Entry 8ID3 (electron microscopy, 3.10 A resolution); this record covers chains A and R of the 5 polymer chains in the assembly.

# Chain A
Molecule: Guanine nucleotide-binding protein G(i) subunit alpha-1
Organism: Homo sapiens
UniProtKB: P63096 (GNAI1_HUMAN); residue numbers follow UniProt; this construct covers 1-354
Amino-acid sequence (354 residues; row label = number of the first residue in the row):
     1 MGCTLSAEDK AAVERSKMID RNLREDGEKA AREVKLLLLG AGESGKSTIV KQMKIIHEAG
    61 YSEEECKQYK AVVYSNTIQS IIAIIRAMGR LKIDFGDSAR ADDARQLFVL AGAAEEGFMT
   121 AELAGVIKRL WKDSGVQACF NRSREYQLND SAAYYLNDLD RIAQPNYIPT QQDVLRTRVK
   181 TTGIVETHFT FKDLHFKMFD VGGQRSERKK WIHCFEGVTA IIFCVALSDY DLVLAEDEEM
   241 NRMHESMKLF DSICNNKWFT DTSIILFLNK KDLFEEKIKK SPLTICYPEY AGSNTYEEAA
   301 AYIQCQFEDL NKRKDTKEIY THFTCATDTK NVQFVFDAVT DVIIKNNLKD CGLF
Unresolved in the structure: 1, 54-181
UniProt features mapped onto this chain:
  - region: Lys-35 to Thr-48 (G1 motif), Asp-173 to Thr-181 (G2 motif), Phe-196 to Arg-205 (G3 motif), Ile-265 to Asp-272 (G4 motif), Thr-324 to Thr-329 (G5 motif)
  - binding site (GTP): Glu-43 to Thr-48, Ser-151, Leu-175 to Thr-181, Asp-200 to Gln-204, Asn-269 to Asp-272, Ala-326
  - binding site (Mg(2+)): Ser-47, Thr-181
  - modified residue: Arg-178 (ADP-ribosylarginine), Gln-204 (Deamidated glutamine), Cys-351 (ADP-ribosylcysteine)
  - lipidation: Gly-2 (N-myristoyl glycine), Cys-3 (S-palmitoyl cysteine)
  - natural variant: Gly-40 (G40C: In NEDHISB; G40R: In NEDHISB), Gly-45 (G45D: In NEDHISB), Thr-48 (T48I: In NEDHISB; T48K: In NEDHISB), Gln-52 (Q52P: In NEDHISB), Ser-75 (deletion: In NEDHISB; uncertain significance), Gln-172 (deletion: In NEDHISB), Asp-173 (D173V: In NEDHISB), Glu-186 to Phe-189 (deletion: In NEDHISB; uncertain significance), Cys-224 (C224Y: In NEDHISB), Lys-270 (K270N: In NEDHISB; K270R: In NEDHISB), Asp-272 (D272G: In NEDHISB), Ala-326 (A326P: In NEDHISB), 1 further natural variant entry in UniProt
  - mutagenesis: Gly-42 (G42R: Abolishes switch to an activated conformation and dissociation from beta and gamma subunits upon GTP binding. Abolishes interaction with RGS family members), Glu-116 (E116L: Enhances interaction (inactive GDP-bound) with RGS14), Gln-147 (Q147L: Enhances interaction (inactive GDP-bound) with RGS14), Glu-245 (E245L: Enhances interaction (inactive GDP-bound) with RGS14)

# Chain R
Molecule: Free fatty acid receptor 4
Organism: Homo sapiens
UniProtKB: Q5NUL3 (FFAR4_HUMAN); residues 1-361 here = UniProt positions 1-361
Amino-acid sequence (361 residues; numbered 1 to 361; the number before each row is that of its first residue):
     1 MSPECARAAG DAPLRSLEQA NRTRFPFFSD VKGDHRLVLA AVETTVLVLI FAVSLLGNVC
    61 ALVLVARRRR RGATACLVLN LFCADLLFIS AIPLVLAVRW TEAWLLGPVA CHLLFYVMTL
   121 SGSVTILTLA AVSLERMVCI VHLQRGVRGP GRRARAVLLA LIWGYSAVAA LPLCVFFRVV
   181 PQRLPGADQE ISICTLIWPT IPGEISWDVS FVTLNFLVPG LVIVISYSKI LQITKASRKR
   241 LTVSLAYSES HQIRVSQQDF RLFRTLFLLM VSFFIMWSPI IITILLILIQ NFKQDLVIWP
   301 SLFFWVVAFT FANSALNPIL YNMTLCRNEW KKIFCCFWFP EKGAILTDTS VKRNDLSIIS
   361 G
Unresolved in the structure: 1-21, 147-153, 184-189, 326-361
Residues lining bound ligands: 9-Hydroxyoctadecanoic acid (7NR): Phe-27, Phe-88, Phe-115, Met-118, Thr-119, Gly-122, Ser-123, Ile-126, Leu-173, Leu-196, Trp-198, Asp-208, Phe-211, Trp-277, Ile-280, Ile-281, Ile-284, Ile-287, Leu-288, Phe-303, Thr-310
UniProt features mapped onto this chain:
  - modified residue: Thr-347 (Phosphothreonine), Thr-349 (Phosphothreonine), Ser-350 (Phosphoserine), Ser-357 (Phosphoserine), Ser-360 (Phosphoserine)
  - glycosylation: Asn-21 (N-linked (GlcNAc...) asparagine)
  - natural variant: Arg-254 (R254H: Probable risk factor for obesity)
  - mutagenesis: Arg-99 (R99A: Impairs LCFA-induced intracellular calcium release), Arg-178 (R178A: Has no effect on LCFA-induced intracellular calcium release), Thr-347 to Ser-360 (Impairs LCFA-mediated phosphorylation and interaction with ARRB2)

# Chain A / chain R interface
Contacting residue pairs (39):
  Ala-31(A) with Gly-146(R), hydrogen bond (backbone-backbone)
  Glu-308(A) with Ser-248(R), hydrogen bond; His-251(R); Arg-254(R), salt bridge
  Lys-314(A) with Arg-254(R)
  Tyr-320(A) with Leu-241(R), hydrophobic
  Thr-321(A) with Leu-245(R); Ala-246(R)
  His-322(A) with Ser-244(R)
  Phe-334(A) with Ser-244(R); Ala-246(R), hydrophobic
  Asp-337(A) with Arg-240(R), salt bridge; Leu-241(R)
  Thr-340(A) with Arg-240(R), hydrogen bond
  Asp-341(A) with Ser-237(R); Leu-241(R); Tyr-247(R), hydrogen bond
  Ile-343(A) with Leu-143(R), hydrophobic; Arg-145(R)
  Ile-344(A) with Leu-143(R), hydrophobic; Ile-233(R), hydrophobic
  Lys-345(A) with Thr-234(R); Arg-238(R)
  Asn-347(A) with Ile-140(R); Leu-143(R); Gln-144(R)
  Leu-348(A) with Ile-140(R), hydrophobic
  Asp-350(A) with Arg-71(R); Ala-73(R)
  Cys-351(A) with Thr-74(R); Arg-136(R), hydrogen bond (backbone-side chain); Cys-139(R), hydrophobic
  Gly-352(A) with Thr-324(R)
  Leu-353(A) with Arg-136(R); Leu-262(R); Leu-266(R), hydrophobic
  Phe-354(A) with Gln-258(R); Arg-261(R); Thr-324(R), hydrogen bond (backbone-side chain)
Also at the interface, not in a pair above, chain A (28 interface residues in all): Arg-32, Val-34, Leu-194, Gln-304, Asp-315, Glu-318, Ile-319, Ala-338
Also at the interface, not in a pair above, chain R (31 interface residues in all): Ile-230, Leu-269, Met-323

# In short
28 residues of chain A and 31 residues of chain R are in contact; the contacts include 6 hydrogen bonds and 2
salt bridges. Polar pairs include Glu-308(A)/Arg-254(R), Asp-337(A)/Arg-240(R) and Glu-308(A)/Ser-248(R).
Bound to chain R: 9-Hydroxyoctadecanoic acid.
Chain A is Guanine nucleotide-binding protein G(i) subunit alpha-1 and chain R is Free fatty acid receptor 4,
both from Homo sapiens; the structure, Cryo-EM structure of the 9-hydroxystearic acid bound GPR120-Gi complex,
was determined by electron microscopy (same publication as 8ID4, 8ID6, 8ID8, 8ID9 and 8G59).
